6C24 - chains K and M of the 12 polymer chains in the assembly; structure by electron microscopy, 3.50 A resolution.

Chain K:
Protein: Histone-lysine N-methyltransferase EZH2
Source organism: Homo sapiens
Notes: EC 2.1.1.43
UniProtKB: Q15910 (EZH2_HUMAN); numbering as in UniProt (aligned over 1-746)
Chain sequence (746 residues; row label = number of the first residue in the row):
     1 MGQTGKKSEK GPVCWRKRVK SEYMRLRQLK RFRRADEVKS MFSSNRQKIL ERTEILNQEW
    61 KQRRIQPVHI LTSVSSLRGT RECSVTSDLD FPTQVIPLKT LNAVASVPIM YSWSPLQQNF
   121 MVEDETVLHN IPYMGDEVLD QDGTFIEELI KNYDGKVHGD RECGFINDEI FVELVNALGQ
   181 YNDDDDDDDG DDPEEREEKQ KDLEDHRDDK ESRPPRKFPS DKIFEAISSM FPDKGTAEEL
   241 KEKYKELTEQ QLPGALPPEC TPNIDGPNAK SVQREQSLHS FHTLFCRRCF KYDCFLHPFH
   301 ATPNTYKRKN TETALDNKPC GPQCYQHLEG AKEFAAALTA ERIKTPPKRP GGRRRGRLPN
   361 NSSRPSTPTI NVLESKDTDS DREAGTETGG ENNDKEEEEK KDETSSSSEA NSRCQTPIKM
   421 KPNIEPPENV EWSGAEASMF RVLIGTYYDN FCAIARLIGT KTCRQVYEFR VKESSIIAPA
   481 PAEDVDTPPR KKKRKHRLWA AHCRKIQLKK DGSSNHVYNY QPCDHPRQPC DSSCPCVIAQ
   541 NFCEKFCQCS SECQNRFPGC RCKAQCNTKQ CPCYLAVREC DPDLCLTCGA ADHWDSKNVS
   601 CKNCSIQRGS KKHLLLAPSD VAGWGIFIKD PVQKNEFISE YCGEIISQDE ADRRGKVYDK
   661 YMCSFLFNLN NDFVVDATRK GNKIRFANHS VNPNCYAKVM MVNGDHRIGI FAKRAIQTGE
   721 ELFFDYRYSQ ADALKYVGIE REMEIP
Unresolved in the structure: 1-258, 307-422, 478-513, 736-746
Disulfides: Cys289-Cys294, Cys523-Cys547, Cys530-Cys553
Covalently attached groups: covalent link His689-Gln730

Chain M:
Protein: Polycomb protein SUZ12
Source organism: Homo sapiens
UniProtKB: Q15022 (SUZ12_HUMAN); residue numbers follow UniProt; this construct covers 1-739
Chain sequence (739 residues; each row starts with the number of its first residue):
     1 MAPQKHGGGG GGGSGPSAGS GGGGFGGSAA VAAATASGGK SGGGSCGGGG SYSASSSSSA
    61 AAAAGAAVLP VKKPKMEHVQ ADHELFLQAF EKPTQIYRFL RTRNLIAPIF LHRTLTYMSH
   121 RNSRTNIKRK TFKVDDMLSK VEKMKGEQES HSLSAHLQLT FTGFFHKNDK PSPNSENEQN
   181 SVTLEVLLVK VCHKKRKDVS CPIRQVPTGK KQVPLNPDLN QTKPGNFPSL AVSSNEFEPS
   241 NSHMVKSYSL LFRVTRPGRR EFNGMINGET NENIDVNEEL PARRKRNRED GEKTFVAQMT
   301 VFDKNRRLQL LDGEYEVAMQ EMEECPISKK RATWETILDG KRLPPFETFS QGPTLQFTLR
   361 WTGETNDKST APIAKPLATR NSESLHQENK PGSVKPTQTI AVKESLTTDL QTRKEKDTPN
   421 ENRQKLRIFY QFLYNNNTRQ QTEARDDLHC PWCTLNCRKL YSLLKHLKLC HSRFIFNYVY
   481 HPKGARIDVS INECYDGSYA GNPQDIHRQP GFAFSRNGPV KRTPITHILV CRPKRTKASM
   541 SEFLESEDGE VEQQRTYSSG HNRLYFHSDT CLPLRPQEME VDSEDEKDPE WLREKTITQI
   601 EEFSDVNEGE KEVMKLWNLH VMKHGFIADN QMNHACMLFV ENYGQKIIKK NLCRNFMLHL
   661 VSMHDFNLIS IMSIDKAVTK LREMQQKLEK GESASPANEE ITEEQNGTAN GFSEINSKEK
   721 ALETDSVSGV SKQSKKQKL
Unresolved in the structure: 1-560, 683-739

Interface between chain K and chain M:
Residue-residue contacts (85):
  Cys260(K) - Asp605(M)
  Asn263(K) - Asn607(M)  hydrogen bond
  Asn263(K) - Gly609(M)
  Ile264(K) - Arg654(M)
  Ile264(K) - Leu658(M)  hydrophobic
  Asp265(K) - Lys650(M)  salt bridge
  Asp265(K) - Asn651(M)
  Asp265(K) - Leu652(M)
  Asp265(K) - Asn655(M)
  Ser277(K) - Leu658(M)
  Leu278(K) - Leu658(M)  hydrophobic
  Ser280(K) - Val606(M)
  Ser280(K) - Glu610(M)
  Phe281(K) - Glu610(M)
  Phe281(K) - Val613(M)  hydrophobic
  Phe281(K) - Met614(M)  hydrophobic
  Phe281(K) - Leu658(M)  hydrophobic
  Phe281(K) - His659(M)
  Phe281(K) - Ser662(M)
  Leu284(K) - Phe603(M)  hydrophobic
  Leu284(K) - Met614(M)  hydrophobic
  Phe285(K) - Trp617(M)  hydrophobic
  Phe285(K) - Met663(M)  hydrophobic
  Phe285(K) - Phe666(M)  hydrophobic
  Phe290(K) - Trp617(M)
  Phe290(K) - Val621(M)
  Phe290(K) - Ile627(M)
  Phe290(K) - Asp629(M)
  Phe290(K) - Met632(M)  hydrophobic
  Phe290(K) - Leu668(M)  hydrophobic
  Lys291(K) - Trp617(M)
  Lys291(K) - Asn618(M)
  Tyr292(K) - Met614(M)  hydrophobic
  Tyr292(K) - Asn618(M)  hydrogen bond (backbone-side chain)
  Asp293(K) - Gln599(M)  hydrogen bond
  Asp293(K) - Phe603(M)
  Phe295(K) - Leu592(M)  hydrophobic
  Phe295(K) - Thr596(M)
  Phe295(K) - Gln599(M)
  Tyr306(K) - Ser662(M)  hydrogen bond
  Tyr306(K) - Asp665(M)
  Tyr306(K) - Phe666(M)  hydrophobic
  Tyr447(K) - Ile674(M)
  Arg456(K) - Asp675(M)  salt bridge
  Arg456(K) - Thr679(M)
  Arg456(K) - Arg682(M)  hydrogen bond (backbone-side chain)
  Leu457(K) - Arg682(M)  hydrogen bond (backbone-side chain)
  Pro582(K) - Ala628(M)  hydrophobic
  Asp583(K) - Asp629(M)  hydrogen bond (side chain-backbone)
  Asp583(K) - Asn630(M)
  Ala591(K) - Asn630(M)
  Trp594(K) - Asn630(M)
  Trp594(K) - Gln631(M)  hydrogen bond (backbone-side chain)
  Arg608(K) - Lys587(M)
  Lys611(K) - Asp585(M)  hydrogen bond (side chain-backbone)
  Lys611(K) - Glu586(M)
  His613(K) - Met579(M)  hydrogen bond (side chain-backbone)
  His613(K) - Val581(M)
  His613(K) - Asp582(M)
  His613(K) - Ser583(M)  hydrogen bond
  Leu615(K) - Tyr565(M)  hydrophobic
  Leu615(K) - Leu574(M)  hydrophobic
  Leu616(K) - Tyr565(M)
  Leu616(K) - Phe566(M)  hydrogen bond (backbone-backbone)
  Leu616(K) - His567(M)
  Leu616(K) - Ser568(M)
  Ala617(K) - Leu564(M)
  Ala617(K) - Tyr565(M)  hydrophobic
  Pro618(K) - Arg563(M)
  Pro618(K) - Leu564(M)
  Pro618(K) - Phe566(M)  hydrophobic
  Asp620(K) - Arg563(M)  salt bridge
  Trp624(K) - Phe566(M)  hydrophobic
  Phe627(K) - Arg563(M)
  Phe627(K) - Tyr565(M)  hydrophobic
  Lys629(K) - Met579(M)
  Lys629(K) - Glu580(M)
  Lys680(K) - Trp591(M)
  Lys683(K) - Ser568(M)
  Lys683(K) - Ser583(M)
  Lys683(K) - Glu584(M)  salt bridge
  Lys683(K) - Asp585(M)  salt bridge
  Asn703(K) - Ile627(M)
  Thr718(K) - Asn562(M)
  Gly719(K) - Asn562(M)
Also at the interface, not in a pair above, chain K (48 interface residues in all): Glu259, Pro262, His282, Arg287, Leu443, Thr446, Lys545, Lys597, Gln607
Also at the interface, not in a pair above, chain M (59 interface residues in all): Cys571, Met622, Val661, Ile671, Val678

Overview:
48 residues of chain K and 59 residues of chain M are in contact; the contacts include 12 hydrogen bonds and 5
salt bridges. Polar contacts include Asp265(K)-Lys650(M), Arg456(K)-Asp675(M) and Asp620(K)-Arg563(M).
Chain K is Histone-lysine N-methyltransferase EZH2 and chain M is Polycomb protein SUZ12, both from Homo
sapiens; the structure, Cryo-EM structure of PRC2 bound to cofactors AEBP2 and JARID2 in the Extended Active
State, was determined by electron microscopy together with 6C23 from the same study.
